PDB entry 8GVI | X-ray diffraction, 3.30 A resolution | chains A and B of the 5 polymer chains in the assembly

[Chain A]
Protein: H25-11 TCR alpha chain
Source organism: Homo sapiens
Amino-acid sequence (209 residues; row label = number of the first residue in the row):
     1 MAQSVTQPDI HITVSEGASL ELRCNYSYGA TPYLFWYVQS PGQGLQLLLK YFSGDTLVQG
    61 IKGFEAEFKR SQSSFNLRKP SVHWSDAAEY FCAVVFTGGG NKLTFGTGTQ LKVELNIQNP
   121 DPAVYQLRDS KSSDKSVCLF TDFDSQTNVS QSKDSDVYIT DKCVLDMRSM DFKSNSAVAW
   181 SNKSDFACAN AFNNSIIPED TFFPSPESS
Disordered / not traced: 1-2, 206-209
Disulfide bonds: Cys24-Cys92, Cys138-Cys188

[Chain B]
Protein: H25-11 TCR beta chain
Source organism: Homo sapiens
Amino-acid sequence (246 residues; numbered 1 to 246; the number before each row is that of its first residue):
     1 MDTGVSQDPR HKITKRGQNV TFRCDPISEH NRLYWYRQTL GQGPEFLTYF QNEAQLEKSR
    61 LLSDRFSAER PKGSFSTLEI QRTEQGDSAM YLCASSLRDR VPETQYFGPG TRLLVLEDLK
   121 NVFPPEVAVF EPSEAEISHT QKATLVCLAT GFYPDHVELS WWVNGKEVHS GVCTDPQPLK
   181 EQPALNDSRY ALSSRLRVSA TFWQNPRNHF RCQVQFYGLS ENDEWTQDRA KPVTQIVSAE
   241 AWGRAD
Disordered / not traced: 1-2, 186-187, 246
Disulfide bonds: Cys24-Cys93, Cys147-Cys212

[Interface between chain A and chain B]
Residue-residue contacts (88; chain A residue first):
  Tyr33(A) - Val101(B)  hydrogen bond (side chain-backbone)
  Tyr33(A) - Pro102(B)
  Tyr33(A) - Glu103(B)
  Phe35(A) - Pro102(B)
  Phe35(A) - Glu103(B)
  Tyr37(A) - Gln105(B)  hydrogen bond (side chain-backbone)
  Tyr37(A) - Phe107(B)  hydrophobic
  Gln39(A) - Gln38(B)  hydrogen bond
  Gly44(A) - Leu92(B)
  Gly44(A) - Gly108(B)
  Gly44(A) - Pro109(B)
  Leu45(A) - Leu92(B)  hydrophobic
  Leu45(A) - Phe107(B)  hydrophobic
  Leu47(A) - Tyr106(B)  hydrophobic
  Lys50(A) - Pro102(B)
  Lys50(A) - Thr104(B)
  Phe52(A) - Val101(B)  hydrophobic
  Phe91(A) - Gln42(B)
  Phe91(A) - Gly43(B)
  Asn101(A) - Arg32(B)  hydrogen bond
  Asn101(A) - Tyr34(B)  hydrogen bond
  Asn101(A) - Glu103(B)
  Asn101(A) - Gln105(B)  hydrogen bond (backbone-side chain)
  Lys102(A) - Phe46(B)
  Lys102(A) - Glu57(B)
  Leu103(A) - Tyr36(B)  hydrogen bond (backbone-side chain)
  Leu103(A) - Gln105(B)
  Leu103(A) - Phe107(B)  hydrophobic
  Phe105(A) - Pro44(B)
  Phe105(A) - Phe107(B)  hydrophobic
  Asp121(A) - His139(B)  salt bridge
  Tyr125(A) - Ala135(B)
  Tyr125(A) - Glu136(B)
  Tyr125(A) - His139(B)
  Gln126(A) - Ser133(B)
  Leu127(A) - Glu131(B)
  Leu127(A) - Pro132(B)  hydrophobic
  Leu127(A) - Thr144(B)
  Leu127(A) - Val146(B)  hydrophobic
  Arg128(A) - Phe130(B)
  Arg128(A) - Glu131(B)  salt bridge
  Arg128(A) - Pro132(B)  hydrogen bond (side chain-backbone)
  Arg128(A) - Glu134(B)  salt bridge
  Arg128(A) - Trp203(B)
  Arg128(A) - Arg244(B)
  Asp129(A) - Phe130(B)
  Asp129(A) - Glu131(B)
  Ser130(A) - Val129(B)
  Ser133(A) - Ala128(B)
  Ser133(A) - Phe130(B)
  Lys135(A) - Phe130(B)
  Lys135(A) - Thr150(B)
  Val137(A) - Phe130(B)  hydrophobic
  Val137(A) - Leu148(B)  hydrophobic
  Leu139(A) - Thr144(B)
  Leu139(A) - Val146(B)  hydrophobic
  Leu139(A) - Arg195(B)
  Thr141(A) - Arg197(B)
  Asp142(A) - Arg197(B)  salt bridge
  Tyr158(A) - Glu181(B)  hydrogen bond (side chain-backbone)
  Thr160(A) - Asp175(B)  hydrogen bond
  Thr160(A) - Ser193(B)
  Asp161(A) - Asp175(B)
  Cys163(A) - Cys173(B)  hydrophobic
  Cys163(A) - Thr174(B)  hydrogen bond (side chain-backbone)
  Cys163(A) - Asp175(B)  hydrogen bond
  Cys163(A) - Arg195(B)  hydrogen bond
  Val164(A) - Cys173(B)
  Leu165(A) - Cys173(B)
  Leu165(A) - Arg197(B)
  Asp166(A) - Ser170(B)  hydrogen bond (backbone-side chain)
  Asp166(A) - Gly171(B)  hydrogen bond (backbone-backbone)
  Met167(A) - Ser170(B)
  Met167(A) - Gly171(B)
  Met167(A) - Arg197(B)
  Arg168(A) - Ser170(B)  hydrogen bond (backbone-side chain)
  Ser169(A) - Ser170(B)
  Met170(A) - Lys142(B)
  Phe172(A) - Lys142(B)
  Phe172(A) - Arg197(B)
  Ser174(A) - Arg197(B)  hydrogen bond
  Ser176(A) - Cys173(B)
  Ser176(A) - Arg195(B)  hydrogen bond
  Ala177(A) - Arg195(B)
  Val178(A) - Ser193(B)
  Val178(A) - Arg195(B)
  Phe202(A) - His139(B)
  Pro204(A) - Ala135(B)  hydrophobic
Other interface residues (no listed pair), chain A (50 interface residues in all): Gly42, Gln43, Ser136, Ile159, Trp180
Other interface residues (no listed pair), chain B (55 interface residues in all): Tyr49, Met90, Thr140, Leu145, His169, Val172, Leu179, Ala191, Val198, Ser199

[In short]
50 residues of chain A and 55 residues of chain B are in contact, with 18 hydrogen bonds and 4 salt bridges.
Polar pairs include Asp121(A)-His139(B), Arg128(A)-Glu131(B) and Arg128(A)-Glu134(B).
Here chain A is H25-11 TCR alpha chain and chain B is H25-11 TCR beta chain, both from Homo sapiens. Entry
8GVI (The complex between H25-11 TCR and HLA-A24 bound to HIV-1 Nef138-8 peptide) was determined by X-ray
diffraction (same publication as 8GVB and 8GVG).
